PDB entry 8QYV | electron microscopy, 3.50 A resolution | chains B and J of the 19 polymer chains in the assembly

[Chain B]
Name: Histone H3
Source organism: Saccharomyces cerevisiae S288C
UniProt: P61830 (H3_YEAST); residues 0-135 here correspond to UniProt positions 1-136 (UniProt number = residue number + 1)
Amino-acid sequence (136 residues; each row starts with the number of its first residue; numbering starts at 0):
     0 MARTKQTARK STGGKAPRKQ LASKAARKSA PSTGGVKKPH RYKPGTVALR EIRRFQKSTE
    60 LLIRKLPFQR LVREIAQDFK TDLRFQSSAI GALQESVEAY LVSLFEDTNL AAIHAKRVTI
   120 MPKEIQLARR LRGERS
Unresolved in the structure: 0-37, 135
Construct notes: engineered mutation Met120 (Gln121 in P61830), Pro121 (Lys122 in P61830), Gln125 (Lys126 in P61830); conflict Glu123 (Asp124 in P61830)
UniProt features mapped onto this chain:
  - modified residue: Lys4 (N6,N6,N6-trimethyllysine), Lys9 (N6-acetyllysine), Ser10 (Phosphoserine), Lys14 (N6,N6-dimethyllysine), Lys18 (N6-acetyllysine), Lys23 (N6-acetyllysine), Lys27 (N6,N6,N6-trimethyllysine), Lys36 (N6,N6,N6-trimethyllysine), Lys37 (N6-acetyllysine), Lys56 (N6-acetyllysine), Lys64 (N6-acetyllysine), Lys79 (N6,N6,N6-trimethyllysine)

[Chain J]
Molecule: 118-nt DNA strand
Sequence (118 nucleotides; each row starts with the number of its first residue; numbers below 1 keep their minus sign (DG-42 is residue -42)):
   -42 GACTAGGGAG TAATCCCCTT GGCGGTTAAA ACGCGGGGGA CAGCGCGTAC GTGCGTTTAA
    18 GCGGTGCTAG AGCTGTCTAC GACCAATTGA GCGGCCTCGG CACCGGGATT CTCCAGGG

[Chain B / chain J interface]
Residue-residue contacts (13):
  Arg40(B) - DG-8(J)  base contact
  Lys42(B) - DG-5(J)  phosphate contact
  Lys42(B) - DC70(J)  salt bridge to the phosphate
  Pro43(B) - DG-5(J)  sugar contact
  Arg63(B) - DA-14(J)  phosphate contact
  Arg63(B) - DA-13(J)  salt bridge to the phosphate
  Lys115(B) - DA-3(J)  phosphate contact
  Arg116(B) - DA-3(J)  salt bridge to the phosphate
  Arg116(B) - DC-2(J)  salt bridge to the phosphate
  Val117(B) - DG-4(J)  sugar contact
  Val117(B) - DA-3(J)  hydrogen bond to the phosphate
  Thr118(B) - DG-4(J)  hydrogen bond to the phosphate
  Thr118(B) - DA-3(J)  hydrogen bond to the phosphate
Also at the interface, not in a pair above, chain B (10 interface residues in all): Tyr41, Thr45
Also at the interface, not in a pair above, chain J (9 interface residues in all): DC71

[Summary]
Chain B and chain J form an interface of 10 and 9 residues respectively; the contacts include 3 hydrogen bonds
and 4 salt bridges. Among the polar pairs are Val117(B)-DA-3(J), Thr118(B)-DG-4(J) and Thr118(B)-DA-3(J).
Chain B is Histone H3 (Saccharomyces cerevisiae S288C) and chain J is a 118-nt DNA strand; the structure,
SWR1-hexasome complex, was determined by electron microscopy (same publication as 8QZ0 and 9FBW).
